Entry 8AGE (electron microscopy, 2.80 A resolution); this record covers chains A and P of the 9 polymer chains in the assembly.

[Chain A]
Molecule: Dolichyl-diphosphooligosaccharide--protein glycosyltransferase subunit STT3
Organism: Saccharomyces cerevisiae
Notes: EC 2.4.99.18
UniProt: P39007 (STT3_YEAST); numbering as in UniProt (aligned over 1-718)
Chain sequence (718 residues; numbered 1 to 718; the number before each row is that of its first residue):
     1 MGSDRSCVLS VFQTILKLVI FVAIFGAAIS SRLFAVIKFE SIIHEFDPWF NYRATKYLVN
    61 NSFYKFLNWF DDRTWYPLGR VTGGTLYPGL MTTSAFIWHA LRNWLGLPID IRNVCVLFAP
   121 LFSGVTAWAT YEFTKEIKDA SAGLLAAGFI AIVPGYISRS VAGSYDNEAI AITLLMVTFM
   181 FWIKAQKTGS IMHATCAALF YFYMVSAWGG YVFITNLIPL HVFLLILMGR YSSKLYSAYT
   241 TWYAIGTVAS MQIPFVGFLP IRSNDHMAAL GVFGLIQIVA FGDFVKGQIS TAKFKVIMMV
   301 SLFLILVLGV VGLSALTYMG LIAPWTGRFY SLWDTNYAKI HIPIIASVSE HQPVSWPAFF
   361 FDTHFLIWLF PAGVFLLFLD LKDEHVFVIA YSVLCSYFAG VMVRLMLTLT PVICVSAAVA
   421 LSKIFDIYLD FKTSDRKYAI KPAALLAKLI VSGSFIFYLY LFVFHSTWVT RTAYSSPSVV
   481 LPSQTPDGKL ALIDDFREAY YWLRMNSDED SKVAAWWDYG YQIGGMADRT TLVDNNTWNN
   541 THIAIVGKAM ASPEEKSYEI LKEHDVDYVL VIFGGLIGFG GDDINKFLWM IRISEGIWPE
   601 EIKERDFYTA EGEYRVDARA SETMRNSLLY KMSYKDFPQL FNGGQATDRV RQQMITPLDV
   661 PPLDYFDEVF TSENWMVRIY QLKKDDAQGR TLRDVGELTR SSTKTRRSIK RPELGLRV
Not modelled in the structure: 1-5, 290-342, 433-440, 484-491
Glycans and other covalent adducts: glycan linked to Asn-539
Bound ions: Mn2+ near Asp-166 (its only coordinating residue here)
Residues lining bound ligands:
  - 5-Carboxy-N,N'-tetramethyl rhodamine (323; 2-[3,6-bis(dimethylamino)xanthen-9-yl]-5-methanoyl-benzoate): Phe-361, Trp-468, Thr-472, Ala-473, Ser-476, Pro-482
  - palmitoyl-linoleoyl phosphatidylcholine (CPL; 1-palmitoyl-2-linoleoyl-sn-glycero-3-phosphocholine), molecule 1: Val-22, Phe-25, Gly-26, Ile-29, Ser-30, Leu-33
  - palmitoyl-linoleoyl phosphatidylcholine (CPL), molecule 2: Ile-29, Leu-33, Val-36, Ile-37, Ser-41, Ile-97, Ala-100, Leu-101, Leu-105, Leu-107, Ile-109, Arg-112, Asn-113, Val-114, Leu-117, Leu-121
  - palmitoyl-linoleoyl phosphatidylcholine (CPL), molecule 3: Phe-63, Leu-67, Pro-88, Thr-92, Thr-93, Phe-96, Leu-199, Phe-202, Tyr-203, Ser-206, Gln-252, Ile-253, Pro-254
  - palmitoyl-linoleoyl phosphatidylcholine (CPL), molecule 4: Leu-105, Leu-107, Ile-109
  - KZB ((2S,3R,4R,5S,6S)-2-(hydroxymethyl)-6-[(1S,2R,3R,4R,5'S,6S,7R,8S,9R,12R,13R,15S,16S,18R)-5',7,9,13-tetramethyl-3,15-bis(oxidanyl)spiro[5-oxapentacyclo[10.8.0.02,9.04,8.013,18]icosane-6,2'-oxane]-16-yl]oxy-oxane-3,4,5-triol), molecule 1: Leu-58, Val-59, Asn-61, Ser-62, Phe-63, Thr-92, Ala-95, Phe-96, Trp-98, His-99, Arg-102
  - KZB, molecule 2: Phe-258, Ile-261, Arg-262
  - phosphatidylethanolamine (PTY): Leu-224, Leu-227, Met-228, Arg-230, Phe-378, Leu-381, Ile-389, Val-393
Curated features (UniProtKB/Swiss-Prot):
  - region: Trp-516 to Asp-518 (Interacts with target acceptor peptide in protein substrate)
  - motif: Glu-45 to Asp-47 (DXD motif 1), Asp-166 to Glu-168 (DXD motif 2), Ser-347 to Glu-350 (SVSE motif), Trp-516 to Gly-520 (WWDYG motif), Asp-583 to Met-590 (DK motif)
  - binding site (Mn(2+)): Asp-47, Asp-166, Glu-168
  - binding site (dolichyl diphosphooligosaccharide): Arg-404, Tyr-521
  - site: Asp-47 (Interacts with target acceptor peptide in protein substrate), Arg-159 (Important for catalytic activity), Glu-350 (Interacts with target acceptor peptide in protein substrate), Lys-586 (Interacts with target acceptor peptide in protein substrate)
  - glycosylation (N-linked (GlcNAc...) asparagine): Asn-60, Asn-535, Asn-539 (high mannose)
  - mutagenesis: Asp-47 (D47A: Lethal; impairs the catalytic activity), Arg-159 (R159A: Temperature sensitive and staurosporine sensitive), Ser-160 (S160A: Temperature sensitive and staurosporine sensitive), Gly-163 (G163R: Temperature sensitive and staurosporine sensitive), Ser-164 (S164A: Temperature sensitive and staurosporine sensitive), Asp-166 (D166A: Lethal; impairs the catalytic activity), Glu-168 (E168Q: Lethal; impairs the catalytic activity), Trp-208 (W208A: Lethal; abolishes interaction with OST1 and WBP1), Gly-210 (G210D: Temperature sensitive and staurosporine sensitive), Glu-350 (E350A: Lethal; impairs the catalytic activity), Val-393 (V393I: Staurosporine sensitive), Arg-404 (R404A: Lethal; abolishes interaction with OST1 and WBP1), 10 further mutagenesis entries in UniProt

[Chain P]
Molecule: Peptide
Chain sequence (7 residues; each row starts with the number of its first residue):
     2 YANATSA
Glycans and other covalent adducts: 5-Carboxy-N,N'-tetramethyl rhodamine (323) linked to Tyr-2

[How chain A and chain P interact]
Pairs across the interface (24; chain A residue first):
  Phe-46(A) with Ala-5(P), hydrophobic
  Asp-47(A) with Asn-4(P), hydrogen bond
  Arg-159(A) with Tyr-2(P), hydrogen bond (side chain-backbone)
  Ser-347(A) with Ala-5(P); Thr-6(P); Ser-7(P), hydrogen bond (backbone-side chain)
  Val-348(A) with Ala-3(P); Asn-4(P); Ala-5(P)
  Ser-349(A) with Tyr-2(P); Ala-3(P), hydrogen bond (side chain-backbone); Ala-5(P), hydrogen bond (backbone-backbone); Ser-7(P)
  Glu-350(A) with Ala-3(P); Asn-4(P)
  Trp-516(A) with Thr-6(P), hydrogen bond
  Trp-517(A) with Asn-4(P); Thr-6(P)
  Asp-518(A) with Ala-5(P); Thr-6(P), hydrogen bond (side chain-backbone)
  Asn-535(A) with Asn-4(P), hydrogen bond (side chain-backbone)
  Lys-586(A) with Thr-6(P)
  Trp-589(A) with Thr-6(P); Ser-7(P), hydrogen bond (side chain-backbone)
Other interface residues (no listed pair), chain A (14 interface residues in all): Val-403

[Summary]
14 residues of chain A face 6 of chain P across their interface; the contacts include 9 hydrogen bonds. Polar
pairs include Asp-47(A)/Asn-4(P), Arg-159(A)/Tyr-2(P) and Ser-347(A)/Ser-7(P). Bound to chain A: 4 copies of
palmitoyl-linoleoyl phosphatidylcholine, phosphatidylethanolamine, compound KZB and 5-Carboxy-N,N'-tetramethyl
rhodamine.
Chain A is Dolichyl-diphosphooligosaccharide--protein glycosyltransferase subunit STT3 (Saccharomyces
cerevisiae) and chain P is Peptide; the structure, Structure of yeast oligosaccharylransferase complex with
acceptor peptide bound, was determined by electron microscopy, deposited together with 8AGB and 8AGC.
